4Y74 - chains C and D of the 34 polymer chains in the assembly; structure by X-ray diffraction, 2.70 A resolution.

# Chain C
Name: Proteasome subunit alpha type-4
Organism: Saccharomyces cerevisiae (strain ATCC 204508 / S288c)
Notes: EC 3.4.25.1
UniProt: P40303 (PSA4_YEAST); residues -1 to 252 here correspond to UniProt positions 1-254 (UniProt number = residue number + 2)
Sequence (254 residues; each row starts with the number of its first residue; numbers below 1 keep their minus sign (Met-1 is residue -1)):
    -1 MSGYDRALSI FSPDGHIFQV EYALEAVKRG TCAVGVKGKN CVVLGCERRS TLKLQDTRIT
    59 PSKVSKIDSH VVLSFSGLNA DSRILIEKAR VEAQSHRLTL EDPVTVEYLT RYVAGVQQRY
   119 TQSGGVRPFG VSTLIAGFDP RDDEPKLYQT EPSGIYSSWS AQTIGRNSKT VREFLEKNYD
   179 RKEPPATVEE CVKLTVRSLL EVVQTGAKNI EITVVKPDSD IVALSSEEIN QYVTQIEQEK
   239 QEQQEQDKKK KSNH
Disordered / not traced: -1 to 0, 241-252
Curated features (UniProtKB/Swiss-Prot):
  - modified residue: Thr58 (Phosphothreonine)

# Chain D
Name: Proteasome subunit alpha type-5
Organism: Saccharomyces cerevisiae (strain ATCC 204508 / S288c)
Notes: EC 3.4.25.1
UniProt: P32379 (PSA5_YEAST); residues -7 to 252 here correspond to UniProt positions 1-260 (UniProt number = residue number + 8)
Sequence (260 residues; each row starts with the number of its first residue; numbers below 1 keep their minus sign (Met-7 is residue -7)):
    -7 MFLTRSEYDR GVSTFSPEGR LFQVEYSLEA IKLGSTAIGI ATKEGVVLGV EKRATSPLLE
    53 SDSIEKIVEI DRHIGCAMSG LTADARSMIE HARTAAVTHN LYYDEDINVE SLTQSVCDLA
   113 LRFGEGASGE ERLMSRPFGV ALLIAGHDAD DGYQLFHAEP SGTFYRYNAK AIGSGSEGAQ
   173 AELLNEWHSS LTLKEAELLV LKILKQVMEE KLDENNAQLS CITKQDGFKI YDNEKTAELI
   233 KELKEKEAAE SPEEADVEMS
Disordered / not traced: -7 to 0, 118-124, 243-252

# Interface between chain C and chain D
Residue-residue contacts - 66 pairs, chain C then chain D:
  Asp3(C) with Glu117(D)
  Arg4(C) with Asp1(D), salt bridge; Glu117(D)
  Ala5(C) with Val4(D), hydrophobic; Glu117(D); Ser127(D)
  Ser7(C) with Ser127(D); Arg128(D)
  Ile8(C) with Asp1(D); Val4(D), hydrophobic; Gln15(D)
  Phe9(C) with Gln15(D); Tyr18(D), hydrophobic; Ser19(D); Ala22(D), hydrophobic; Leu73(D), hydrophobic; Arg128(D); Pro129(D); Gly131(D)
  Ser10(C) with Tyr18(D)
  Pro11(C) with Tyr18(D), hydrophobic; Glu21(D)
  Asp12(C) with Glu21(D)
  Gly13(C) with Tyr18(D); Glu21(D); Ala22(D)
  His14(C) with Leu25(D)
  Ile15(C) with Leu73(D), hydrophobic; Arg128(D)
  Lys35(C) with Glu52(D), salt bridge
  Gln116(C) with Ala75(D); Asp76(D); Arg128(D)
  Thr119(C) with Arg128(D), hydrogen bond (backbone-side chain)
  Gln120(C) with Met126(D); Ser127(D), hydrogen bond (backbone-backbone); Arg128(D); Pro129(D); Phe130(D)
  Ser121(C) with Ser127(D)
  Gly122(C) with Ser127(D)
  Ser151(C) with Ala75(D)
  Gly152(C) with Ala75(D)
  Ile153(C) with Thr74(D); Ala75(D)
  Ser155(C) with Leu51(D); Ser55(D)
  Ser156(C) with Leu51(D); Glu52(D), hydrogen bond (backbone-backbone); Ser55(D), hydrogen bond (backbone-side chain)
  Trp157(C) with Ser48(D); Leu50(D); Leu51(D); Glu52(D)
  Ser158(C) with Leu50(D), hydrogen bond (backbone-backbone); Glu52(D), hydrogen bond
  Ala159(C) with Leu50(D)
  Leu173(C) with Leu50(D), hydrophobic
  Glu174(C) with Ser48(D), hydrogen bond; Pro49(D); Leu50(D)
  Tyr177(C) with Leu50(D), hydrophobic
  Arg179(C) with Pro49(D), hydrogen bond (side chain-backbone); Leu50(D); Leu51(D), hydrogen bond (side chain-backbone); Glu52(D)
Interface residues without a listed pair, chain C (31 interface residues in all): Arg170
Interface residues without a listed pair, chain D (27 interface residues in all): Thr47, Ser53

# Summary
The interface between chain C and chain D involves 31 residues on one side and 27 on the other; the contacts
include 9 hydrogen bonds and 2 salt bridges. Polar pairs include Arg4(C)-Asp1(D), Lys35(C)-Glu52(D) and
Thr119(C)-Arg128(D).
Here chain C is Proteasome subunit alpha type-4 and chain D is Proteasome subunit alpha type-5, both from
Saccharomyces cerevisiae (strain ATCC 204508 / S288c). Entry 4Y74 (Yeast 20S proteasome in complex with
Ac-LAL-ep) was determined by X-ray diffraction (same publication as 4Y69, 4Y6A, 4Y6V, 4Y6Z, 4Y70, 4Y75 and 34
further entries).
